PDB entry 8SKU | electron microscopy, 3.20 A resolution | chains B and E of the 8 polymer chains in the assembly

[Chain B]
Molecule: Immunoglobulin heavy constant alpha 1
From: Homo sapiens
Reference sequence: P01876 (IGHA1_HUMAN); residues 120-472 here correspond to UniProt positions 1-353 (UniProt number = residue number - 119)
Sequence (353 residues; row label = number of the first residue in the row):
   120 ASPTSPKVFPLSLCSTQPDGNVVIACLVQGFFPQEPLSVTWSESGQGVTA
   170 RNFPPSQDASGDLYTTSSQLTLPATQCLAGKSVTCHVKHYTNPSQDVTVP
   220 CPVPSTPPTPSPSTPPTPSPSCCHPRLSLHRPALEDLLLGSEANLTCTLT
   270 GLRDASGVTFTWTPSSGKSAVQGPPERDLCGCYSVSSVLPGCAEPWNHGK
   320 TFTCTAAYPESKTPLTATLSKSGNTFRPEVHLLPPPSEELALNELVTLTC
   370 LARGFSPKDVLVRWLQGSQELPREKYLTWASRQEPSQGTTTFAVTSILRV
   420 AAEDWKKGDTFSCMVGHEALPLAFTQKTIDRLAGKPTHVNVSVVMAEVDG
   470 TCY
Disordered / not traced: 120-241, 455
Curated features (UniProtKB/Swiss-Prot):
  - glycosylation: Ser224 (O-linked (GalNAc...) serine), Thr225 (O-linked (GalNAc...) threonine), Thr228 (O-linked (GalNAc...) threonine), Ser230 (O-linked (GalNAc...) serine), Ser232 (O-linked (GalNAc...) serine), Thr233 (O-linked (GalNAc...) threonine), Thr236 (O-linked (GalNAc...) threonine), Ser238 (O-linked (GalNAc...) serine), Ser240 (O-linked (GalNAc...) serine), Asn263 (N-linked (GlcNAc...) (complex) asparagine)
Disulfides: Cys266-Cys323, Cys369-Cys432
Glycans and other covalent adducts: N-acetylglucosamine (NAG) linked to Asn263
What the authors report for this chain:
  - specificity-determining residues: Arg346, Leu441 (by similarity / conservation)

[Chain E]
Molecule: Secretory component
From: Homo sapiens
Reference sequence: P01833 (PIGR_HUMAN); residues 1-547 here correspond to UniProt positions 19-565 (UniProt number = residue number + 18)
Sequence (553 residues; each row starts with the number of its first residue):
     1 KSPIFGPEEVNSVEGNSVSITCYYPPTSVNRHTRKYWCRQGARGGCITLI
    51 SSEGYVSSKYAGRANLTNFPENGTFVVNIAQLSQDDSGRYKCGLGINSRG
   101 LSFDVSLEVSQGPGLLNDTKVYTVDLGRTVTINCPFKTENAQKRKSLYKQ
   151 IGLYPVLVIDSSGYVNPNYTGRIRLDIQGTGQLLFSVVINQLRLSDAGQY
   201 LCQAGDDSNSNKKNADLQVLKPEPELVYEDLRGSVTFHCALGPEVANVAK
   251 FLCRQSSGENCDVVVNTLGKRAPAFEGRILLNPQDKDGSFSVVITGLRKE
   301 DAGRYLCGAHSDGQLQEGSPIQAWQLFVNEESTIPRSPTVVKGVAGGSVA
   351 VLCPYNRKESKSIKYWCLWEGAQNGRCPLLVDSEGWVKAQYEGRLSLLEE
   401 PGNGTFTVILNQLTSRDAGFYWCLTNGDTLWRTTVEIKIIEGEPNLKVPG
   451 NVTAVLGETLKVPCHFPCKFSSYEKYWCKWNNTGCQALPSQDEGPSKAFV
   501 NCDENSRLVSLTLNLVTRADEGWYWCGVKQGHFYGETAAVYVAVEERHHH
   551 HHH
Disordered / not traced: 1, 491-501, 547-553
Differences from the reference sequence: expression tag (548-553)
Curated features (UniProtKB/Swiss-Prot):
  - glycosylation (N-linked (GlcNAc...) asparagine): Asn65, Asn72, Asn117, Asn168, Asn403, Asn451 (complex), Asn481
Disulfides: Cys22-Cys92, Cys38-Cys46, Cys134-Cys202, Cys239-Cys307, Cys253-Cys261, Cys464-Cys526, Cys478-Cys485
Glycans and other covalent adducts: N-acetylglucosamine (NAG) linked to Asn65, Asn72, Asn403, Asn451

[Chain B / chain E interface]
Residue-residue contacts (12; chain B residue first):
  Phe345(B) with Ser52(E); Glu53(E); Gly54(E)
  Arg346(B) with His32(E)
  Gln406(B) with Gly54(E); Tyr55(E); Val56(E), hydrogen bond (backbone-backbone); Ser57(E); Ser58(E)
  Gly407(B) with Gly54(E); Val56(E)
  Thr408(B) with Gly54(E)
Also at the interface, not in a pair above, chain B (6 interface residues in all): Glu348

[Summary]
Chain B and chain E form an interface of 6 and 8 residues respectively; the contacts include 1 hydrogen bond.
Its one hydrogen bond, Gln406(B)-Val56(E), is backbone to backbone. N-acetylglucosamine is covalently linked
to Asn263(B). N-acetylglucosamine is covalently linked to Asn65(E), Asn72(E), Asn403(E) and Asn451(E). The
paper reports specificity determinants Arg346(B) and Leu441(B).
Chain B is Immunoglobulin heavy constant alpha 1 and chain E is Secretory component, both from Homo sapiens;
the structure, Structure of human SIgA1 in complex with human CD89 (FcaR1), was determined by electron
microscopy (same publication as 8SKV).
